PDB entry 3HY6 | X-ray diffraction, 2.10 A resolution | chain A

Chain A:
Protein: 5-formyltetrahydrofolate cyclo-ligase
Organism: Homo sapiens
Notes: EC 6.3.3.2
UniProt: P49914 (MTHFS_HUMAN); numbering as in UniProt (aligned over 1-203)
Chain sequence (203 residues; numbered 1 to 203; the number before each row is that of its first residue):
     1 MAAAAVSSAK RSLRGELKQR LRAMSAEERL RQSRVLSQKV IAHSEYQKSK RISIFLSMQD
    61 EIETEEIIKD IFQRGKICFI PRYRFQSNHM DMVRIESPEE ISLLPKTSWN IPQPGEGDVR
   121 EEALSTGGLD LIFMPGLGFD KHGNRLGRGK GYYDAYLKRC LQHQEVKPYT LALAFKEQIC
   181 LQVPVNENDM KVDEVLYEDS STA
Unresolved in the structure: 199-203
Curated features (UniProtKB/Swiss-Prot):
  - binding site (ATP): Lys10 to Arg14, Arg145 to Tyr153
  - binding site (substrate): Leu56, Glu61, Arg148 to Tyr152
  - binding site (Mg(2+)): Asp154, Asp189
  - modified residue: Ala2 (N-acetylalanine)
  - natural variant: Leu36 (L36P: In NEDMEHM), Arg145 (R145Q: In NEDMEHM), Gln162 to Ala203 (deletion: In NEDMEHM)
  - mutagenesis: Lys10 (K10A: Reduces activity by 93%), Arg14 (R14A: Reduces activity by 87%), Glu61 (E61A: Reduces activity by 94%), Arg145 (R145A: Reduces activity by 98%), Tyr153 (Y153A: Reduces activity by 97%), Asp154 (D154A: Reduces activity by 99%)
Ion coordination: Ni2+ site 1: His89, Asp91; Ni2+ site 2 near His142 (its only coordinating residue here)
Residues lining bound ligands: ADP (adenosine-5'-diphosphate): Lys10, Arg14, Arg145, Leu146, Gly147, Arg148, Gly149, Lys150, Gly151, Asp154, Asp189
From the paper describing this entry:
  - binding site for ADP: Lys10, Arg14, Asp189
  - Mg2+ coordination: Asp154, Asp189
  - contacts within the chain: Lys10-Asp189 (salt bridge)
  - conformationally variable residues (order/disorder transition): Glu187 to Asp189
  - binding site for phosphate ion: Arg145
  - mutagenesis - K10A, R14A, F55A, F85A, M90A, W109A (over 60%), R145A, R148A, Y152A (over 75%): decreased catalytic activity
  - mutagenesis - E61A, Y153A, D154A: abolished catalytic activity
  - mutagenesis - M58A, Y83A, K150A: unchanged catalytic activity
  - specificity-determining residues: Tyr83 (proposed by the authors, not directly observed)

Overview:
Ligands of chain A: ADP. Curated annotation (UniProt) lists 14 ATP-binding residues, 7 substrate-binding
residues, Mg2+-binding residues Asp154 and Asp189 and 6 mutagenesis sites. The paper reports a binding site
for ADP at Lys10, Arg14 and Asp189; K10A, R14A and F55A, among others, reduce catalytic activity; 15
substitutions were tested in all.
Chain A is 5-formyltetrahydrofolate cyclo-ligase (Homo sapiens); the structure, Structure of human MTHFS with
ADP, was determined by X-ray diffraction (same publication as 3HXT, 3HY3 and 3HY4).
